PDB entry 6IWO | X-ray diffraction, 2.35 A resolution | chain B

Chain B:
Molecule: Non-specific lipid-transfer protein
Source organism: Solanum melongena
Reference sequence: A0A247D6Y2 (A0A247D6Y2_SOLME); numbering as in UniProt (aligned over 1-92)
Chain sequence (92 residues; numbered 1 to 92; the number before each row is that of its first residue):
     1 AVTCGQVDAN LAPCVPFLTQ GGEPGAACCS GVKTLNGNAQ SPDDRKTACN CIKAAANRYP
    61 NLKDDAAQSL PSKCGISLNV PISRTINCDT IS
Not modelled in the structure: 1, 92
Disulfides: Cys-4/Cys-51, Cys-14/Cys-28, Cys-29/Cys-74, Cys-49/Cys-88

Summary:
Chain B is Non-specific lipid-transfer protein (Solanum melongena); the structure, Structural insight into
probable lipid transfer mechanism of non-specific lipid transfer protein via intermediate structures in ...,
was determined by X-ray diffraction, deposited together with 6IWM, 6IWN and 6IWP.
